Entry 8BPC (electron microscopy, 2.80 A resolution); this record covers chains A and B of the 3 polymer chains in the assembly.

# Chain A
Protein: Isoform 2 of Paired amphipathic helix protein Sin3b
Source organism: Homo sapiens
UniProt: O75182 (SIN3B_HUMAN), isoform O75182-2; residues 1-1130 here = UniProt positions 1-1130
Amino-acid sequence (1130 residues; numbered 1 to 1130; the number before each row is that of its first residue):
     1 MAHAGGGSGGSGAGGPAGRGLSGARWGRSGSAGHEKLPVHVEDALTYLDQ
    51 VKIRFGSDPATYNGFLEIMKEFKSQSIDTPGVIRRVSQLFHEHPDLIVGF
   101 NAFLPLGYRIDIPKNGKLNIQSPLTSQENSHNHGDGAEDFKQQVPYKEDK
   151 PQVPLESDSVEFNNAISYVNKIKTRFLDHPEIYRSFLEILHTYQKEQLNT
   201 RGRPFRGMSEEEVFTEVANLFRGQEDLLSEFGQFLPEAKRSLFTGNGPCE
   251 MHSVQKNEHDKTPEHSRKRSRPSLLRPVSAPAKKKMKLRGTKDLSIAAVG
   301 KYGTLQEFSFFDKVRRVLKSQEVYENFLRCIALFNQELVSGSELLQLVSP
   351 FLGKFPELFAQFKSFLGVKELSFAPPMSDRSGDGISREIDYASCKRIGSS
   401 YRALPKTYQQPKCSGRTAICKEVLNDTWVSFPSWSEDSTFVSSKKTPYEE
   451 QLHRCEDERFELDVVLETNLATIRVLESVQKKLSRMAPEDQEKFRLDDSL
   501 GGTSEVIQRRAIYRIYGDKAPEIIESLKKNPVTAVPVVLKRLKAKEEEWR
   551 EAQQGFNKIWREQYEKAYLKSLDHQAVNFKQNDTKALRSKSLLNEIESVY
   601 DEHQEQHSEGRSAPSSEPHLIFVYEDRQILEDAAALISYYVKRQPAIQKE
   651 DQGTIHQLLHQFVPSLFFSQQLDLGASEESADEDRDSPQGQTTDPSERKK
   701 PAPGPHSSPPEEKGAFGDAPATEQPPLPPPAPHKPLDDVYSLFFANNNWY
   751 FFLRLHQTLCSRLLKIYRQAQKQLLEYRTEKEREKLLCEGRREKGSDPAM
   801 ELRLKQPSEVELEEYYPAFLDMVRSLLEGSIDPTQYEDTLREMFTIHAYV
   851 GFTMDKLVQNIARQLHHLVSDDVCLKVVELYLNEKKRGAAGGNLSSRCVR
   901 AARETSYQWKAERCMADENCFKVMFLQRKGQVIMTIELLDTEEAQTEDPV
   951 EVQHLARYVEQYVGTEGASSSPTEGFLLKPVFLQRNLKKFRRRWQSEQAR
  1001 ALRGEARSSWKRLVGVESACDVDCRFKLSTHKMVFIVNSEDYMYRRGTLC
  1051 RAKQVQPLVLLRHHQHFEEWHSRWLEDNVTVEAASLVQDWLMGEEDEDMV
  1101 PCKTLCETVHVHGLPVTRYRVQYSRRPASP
Not modelled in the structure: 1-303, 368-393, 671-736, 794-801, 940-1130
Ligand contacts: octanedioic acid hydroxyamide phenylamide (SHH): Asp437, Ser438, Phe440
From the paper describing this entry:
  - conformationally variable residues (loop rearrangement): Glu436, Asp437
  - binding site for octanedioic acid hydroxyamide phenylamide: Phe440
  - mutagenesis - E456R/D457R/E461R: decreased catalytic activity
  - mutagenesis - E436A/D437A: abolished catalytic activity on deacetylate H3K27 from a nucleosome

# Chain B
Protein: Histone deacetylase 2
Source organism: Homo sapiens
Notes: EC 3.5.1.98, 3.5.1.-
UniProt: Q92769 (HDAC2_HUMAN); residue numbers follow UniProt; this construct covers 1-488
Amino-acid sequence (488 residues; row label = number of the first residue in the row):
     1 MAYSQGGGKKKVCYYYDGDIGNYYYGQGHPMKPHRIRMTHNLLLNYGLYR
    51 KMEIYRPHKATAEEMTKYHSDEYIKFLRSIRPDNMSEYSKQMQRFNVGED
   101 CPVFDGLFEFCQLSTGGSVAGAVKLNRQQTDMAVNWAGGLHHAKKSEASG
   151 FCYVNDIVLAILELLKYHQRVLYIDIDIHHGDGVEEAFYTTDRVMTVSFH
   201 KYGEYFPGTGDLRDIGAGKGKYYAVNFPMRDGIDDESYGQIFKPIISKVM
   251 EMYQPSAVVLQCGADSLSGDRLGCFNLTVKGHAKCVEVVKTFNLPLLMLG
   301 GGGYTIRNVARCWTYETAVALDCEIPNELPYNDYFEYFGPDFKLHISPSN
   351 MTNQNTPEYMEKIKQRLFENLRMLPHAPGVQMQAIPEDAVHEDSGDEDGE
   401 DPDKRISIRASDKRIACDEEFSDSEDEGEGGRRNVADHKKGAKKARIEED
   451 KKETEDKKTDVKEEDKSKDNSGEKTDTKGTKSEQLSNP
Not modelled in the structure: 1-7, 376-488
Bound ions: Ca2+ site 1: Asp175, Asp177, His179, Ser198, Phe199; Zn2+: Asp177, His179, Asp265 (together with octanedioic acid hydroxyamide phenylamide); Ca2+ site 2: Phe188, Thr191, Val194, Tyr223
Ligand contacts: octanedioic acid hydroxyamide phenylamide (SHH): Gly28, His29, Pro30, Asp100, His141, His142, Gly150, Phe151, Asp177, His179, Phe206, Asp265, Leu272, Gly302, Tyr304
From the paper describing this entry:
  - binding site for octanedioic acid hydroxyamide phenylamide: His29, Pro30, Asp100, His141 to His142, His179, Phe206, Tyr304

# How chain A and chain B interact
Pairs across the interface (140):
  Ile397(A) with Tyr189(B), hydrophobic; Ala217(B), hydrophobic
  Gly398(A) with Asp214(B)
  Ser399(A) with Asp211(B); Asp214(B), hydrogen bond (backbone-side chain)
  Ser400(A) with Thr209(B); Asp214(B), hydrogen bond
  Tyr401(A) with Glu185(B), hydrogen bond; Glu186(B); Tyr189(B)
  Pro411(A) with Ser70(B); Lys145(B), hydrogen bond (backbone-side chain); Ser146(B)
  Lys412(A) with Ser70(B); Asp71(B)
  Cys413(A) with Thr66(B); His69(B), hydrogen bond (side chain-backbone); Ser70(B); Asp71(B); Lys145(B)
  Ser414(A) with Thr66(B), hydrogen bond; Asp71(B), hydrogen bond
  Gly415(A) with Thr66(B); Lys67(B), hydrogen bond (backbone-side chain)
  Arg416(A) with Lys67(B); Tyr68(B); Lys145(B)
  Thr417(A) with Lys67(B)
  Ile419(A) with Leu162(B); Lys166(B); Arg193(B)
  Cys420(A) with Lys67(B)
  Glu422(A) with Arg193(B), salt bridge
  Val423(A) with Leu165(B), hydrophobic; Phe188(B), hydrophobic; Thr191(B); Arg193(B)
  Leu424(A) with Lys67(B); Tyr68(B), hydrophobic; Ala187(B)
  Asn425(A) with Glu186(B), hydrogen bond (side chain-backbone); Ala187(B), hydrogen bond (backbone-backbone); Tyr189(B); Thr190(B)
  Trp428(A) with Thr190(B); Ala217(B)
  Val429(A) with Glu186(B)
  Ser430(A) with Glu186(B), hydrogen bond (backbone-side chain); Thr209(B)
  Pro432(A) with Pro207(B)
  Ser433(A) with Gly208(B)
  Trp434(A) with Glu204(B); Tyr205(B); Phe206(B); Pro207(B)
  Phe440(A) with Arg271(B); Leu272(B), hydrophobic
  Val441(A) with Gly273(B); Cys274(B), hydrophobic
  Lys445(A) with Arg271(B)
  Glu449(A) with Gly269(B); Asp270(B)
  Leu452(A) with Arg307(B)
  His453(A) with Gly269(B); Arg271(B); Thr305(B)
  Glu456(A) with Ile306(B); Arg307(B), salt bridge; Tyr337(B)
  Asp457(A) with Lys32(B)
  Arg459(A) with Glu336(B), hydrogen bond (side chain-backbone); Tyr337(B)
  Phe460(A) with Tyr24(B), hydrophobic; Lys32(B); His34(B); Tyr337(B)
  Glu461(A) with Tyr24(B), hydrogen bond
  Asp463(A) with His34(B), salt bridge; Tyr334(B); Tyr337(B), hydrogen bond
  Glu467(A) with Asn22(B); Arg37(B)
  Thr468(A) with Asn22(B), hydrogen bond
  Thr503(A) with Asp19(B), hydrogen bond; Lys59(B)
  Ser504(A) with Asp19(B); Tyr23(B); Glu109(B), hydrogen bond
  Glu505(A) with Glu109(B), hydrogen bond (backbone-side chain)
  Val506(A) with Asp105(B); Gly106(B); Glu109(B)
  Ile507(A) with Asp19(B); Asn22(B); Tyr23(B)
  Arg510(A) with Tyr24(B); Asp105(B), salt bridge
  Asn557(A) with Glu336(B)
  Arg561(A) with Glu336(B), salt bridge
  Tyr564(A) with Tyr337(B); Gly339(B)
  Glu565(A) with Pro340(B)
  Tyr568(A) with Pro340(B)
  Leu572(A) with Ser347(B); Pro348(B); Ser349(B); Asn350(B), hydrogen bond (backbone-backbone)
  Asp573(A) with Asn350(B), hydrogen bond
  His574(A) with Ser349(B); Asn350(B), hydrogen bond (backbone-side chain); Met351(B)
  Gln575(A) with Asn350(B), hydrogen bond (side chain-backbone); Thr352(B), hydrogen bond
  Arg783(A) with Glu324(B), salt bridge; Ile325(B)
  Glu784(A) with Pro326(B); Asn327(B); Glu328(B)
  Leu787(A) with Glu324(B); Pro326(B), hydrophobic
  Glu789(A) with Lys51(B); Cys323(B); Glu324(B); Pro326(B)
  Gly790(A) with Arg50(B); Lys51(B), hydrogen bond (backbone-side chain)
  Arg792(A) with Lys9(B), hydrogen bond (backbone-side chain); Lys51(B), hydrogen bond (backbone-side chain); Glu324(B), salt bridge
  Glu793(A) with Lys9(B); Arg50(B); Lys51(B)
  Leu802(A) with Phe335(B); Phe342(B)
  Arg803(A) with Leu329(B), hydrogen bond (side chain-backbone); Phe342(B)
  Ile846(A) with Pro348(B); Ser349(B); Asn350(B), hydrogen bond (backbone-side chain)
  Tyr849(A) with Asn350(B)
Other interface residues (no listed pair), chain A (70 interface residues in all): Phe431, Lys444, Val464, Ala471, Glu780, Arg791
Other interface residues (no listed pair), chain B (83 interface residues in all): Gly21, Gln27, Gly28, Tyr46, Gly47, Lys144, Val158, Gly210, Arg213, Gly216, Pro330, Asp341

# Overview
70 residues of chain A and 83 residues of chain B are in contact; the contacts include 28 hydrogen bonds and 7
salt bridges. Polar contacts include Glu422(A)-Arg193(B), Glu456(A)-Arg307(B) and Asp463(A)-His34(B). From the
paper: a binding site for octanedioic acid hydroxyamide phenylamide at Phe440(A) and His29(B) among others;
E456R/D457R/E461R of chain A reduce catalytic activity.
Here chain A is Isoform 2 of Paired amphipathic helix protein Sin3b and chain B is Histone deacetylase 2, both
from Homo sapiens. Entry 8BPC (Cryo-EM structure of the human SIN3B histone deacetylase core complex with SAHA
at 2.8 Angstrom) was determined by electron microscopy (same publication as 8BPA, 8BPB and 8C60).
